Entry 8FED (electron microscopy, 2.76 A resolution); this record covers chains A and D of the 11 polymer chains in the assembly.

# Chain A
Molecule: Virulence factor Mce family protein
Organism: Mycolicibacterium smegmatis MC2 155
UniProtKB: A0QNR2 (A0QNR2_MYCS2); numbering as in UniProt (aligned over 1-409)
Sequence (409 residues; numbered 1 to 409; the number before each row is that of its first residue):
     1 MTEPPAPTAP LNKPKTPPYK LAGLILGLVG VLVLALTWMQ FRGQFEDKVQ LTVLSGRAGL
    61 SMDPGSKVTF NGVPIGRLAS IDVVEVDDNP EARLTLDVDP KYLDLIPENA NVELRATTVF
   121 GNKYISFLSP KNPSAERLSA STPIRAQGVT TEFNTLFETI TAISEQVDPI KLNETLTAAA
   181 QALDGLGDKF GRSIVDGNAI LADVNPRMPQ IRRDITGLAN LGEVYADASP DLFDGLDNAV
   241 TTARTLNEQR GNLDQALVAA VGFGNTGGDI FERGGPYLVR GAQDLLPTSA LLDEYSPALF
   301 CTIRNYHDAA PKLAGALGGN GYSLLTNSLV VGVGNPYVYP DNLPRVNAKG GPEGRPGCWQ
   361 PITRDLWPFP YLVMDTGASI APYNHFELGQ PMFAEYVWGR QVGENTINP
Disordered / not traced: 1-17
Disulfide bonds: C301-C358

# Chain D
Molecule: Virulence factor mce family protein
Organism: Mycolicibacterium smegmatis MC2 155
UniProtKB: A0QNR5 (A0QNR5_MYCS2); residues 1-547 here = UniProt positions 1-547
Sequence (547 residues; each row starts with the number of its first residue):
     1 MSTIFNIRNI QLPRLSRAAV IIGALVVAAA LVAGYFGMNA YRKLTNTTVT AYFPEVLALY
    61 PGDKVLIMGV RVGSIDSIET AGDKMKVVFH FNNKYKVPEN ATASILNPSL VASRVIQLSP
   121 PYTGGPTLRD GAVLDVDRTQ VPIEYDEVRN QVTRLLADLG PTPEQPKGPF GDIIESFADG
   181 FAGKGEQLNR TLRGLSDALT ALNEGRGDFF AVVKSLALFV NALHRSDQQF VALNNDLAQF
   241 TNSFTNTDQE LANALQDLNR VLKTTREFLD RNGGVLTHDI DNLEQVTTAI LQPEPRDGLE
   301 TGLHAYPNLA ANVLNINSPN QGGIIGLPVL PGVTNFSNPL QFVCSSIQAG SRLGYQESAE
   361 LCAQYLAPIM DAIKFNYLPF GMNLASTAMT LPKQIAYSEK RLQPPPGYKD TTVPGIWSRD
   421 TLFSHGNHEP GWIVAPGMQG VQVQPATANM LTPESLAELL GGPDIVPPPA PPAFGTTRGG
   481 NLPGPPNAFD ENNPLPPPWY PQPGPPPAPA PGVIPGDPLS AVAPAAPAAP AAPAPAGPPL
   541 PAEAGAG
Disordered / not traced: 1-41, 330-374, 469-547

# Interface between chain A and chain D
Contacting residue pairs - 125 pairs, chain A then chain D:
  F120(A) with L110(D), hydrophobic
  V331(A) with Q321(D); I325(D), hydrophobic; T387(D)
  G332(A) with A385(D); T387(D), hydrogen bond (backbone-side chain)
  V333(A) with I325(D), hydrophobic; L327(D), hydrophobic; N383(D); A385(D); S386(D)
  G334(A) with S386(D); M389(D)
  P340(A) with Q442(D); V443(D); Q444(D)
  D341(A) with V413(D); V441(D); Q442(D), hydrogen bond (backbone-backbone); V443(D); Q444(D); T447(D)
  N342(A) with T412(D); V413(D)
  P344(A) with N308(D)
  R345(A) with Q439(D), hydrogen bond (side chain-backbone); V441(D)
  K349(A) with S398(D), hydrogen bond (backbone-side chain); E399(D)
  G350(A) with S398(D)
  G351(A) with Y397(D); S398(D)
  E353(A) with Y397(D); K400(D), hydrogen bond (backbone-side chain)
  G354(A) with Y397(D); S398(D); K400(D)
  W359(A) with A396(D), hydrophobic
  W367(A) with P319(D); N320(D); G322(D)
  P368(A) with Q394(D)
  F369(A) with N317(D); P319(D), hydrophobic
  P370(A) with Q394(D)
  Y371(A) with L314(D); N315(D), hydrogen bond; P319(D), hydrophobic; Q394(D), hydrogen bond (backbone-backbone); I395(D); A396(D), hydrogen bond (backbone-backbone)
  L372(A) with A396(D); Y397(D); S398(D)
  V373(A) with A396(D), hydrogen bond (backbone-backbone); Y397(D), hydrophobic; S398(D), hydrogen bond (backbone-backbone); L402(D)
  M374(A) with L314(D), hydrophobic; P414(D)
  D375(A) with R401(D), salt bridge; M438(D)
  T376(A) with A311(D)
  G377(A) with T412(D); V413(D); P414(D)
  A378(A) with N315(D), hydrogen bond (backbone-side chain); T412(D); P414(D)
  S379(A) with N315(D); T412(D), hydrogen bond (backbone-backbone); P414(D)
  I380(A) with N315(D); N317(D); M389(D), hydrophobic; T390(D), hydrogen bond (backbone-side chain)
  A381(A) with T390(D), hydrogen bond (backbone-side chain); D410(D)
  P382(A) with D410(D); T411(D); T412(D)
  Y383(A) with A388(D); M389(D), hydrogen bond (backbone-backbone); T390(D), hydrogen bond (backbone-backbone); T412(D)
  N384(A) with A388(D); T390(D), hydrogen bond; P392(D)
  H385(A) with S386(D); T387(D); A388(D); H425(D), hydrogen bond
  F386(A) with A385(D), hydrophobic; S386(D)
  E387(A) with A385(D); S386(D), hydrogen bond (backbone-backbone); H425(D), salt bridge
  L388(A) with L384(D); A385(D), hydrophobic
  G389(A) with N383(D); L384(D), hydrogen bond (backbone-backbone); A385(D)
  P391(A) with N383(D)
  M392(A) with M382(D); N383(D), hydrogen bond (backbone-backbone)
  F393(A) with G381(D)
  A394(A) with F380(D); G381(D), hydrogen bond (backbone-backbone)
  E395(A) with P379(D)
  Y396(A) with Y377(D), hydrophobic; L378(D); P379(D), hydrogen bond (backbone-backbone)
  N405(A) with Q444(D)
  I407(A) with T411(D); T412(D), hydrogen bond (backbone-backbone); V413(D), hydrophobic
  N408(A) with K409(D); T411(D); S418(D), hydrogen bond; S424(D), hydrogen bond (side chain-backbone); H425(D); G426(D), hydrogen bond (backbone-backbone); W432(D)
  P409(A) with T412(D); H425(D), hydrogen bond (backbone-side chain)
Other interface residues (no listed pair), chain A (57 interface residues in all): Y337, V338, L343, V346, N347, V397, E404, T406
Other interface residues (no listed pair), chain D (61 interface residues in all): P307, L391, I416, N427, G437, G440, A446

# Overview
57 residues of chain A and 61 residues of chain D are in contact; the contacts include 28 hydrogen bonds and 2
salt bridges. Polar pairs include D375(A)-R401(D), E387(A)-H425(D) and G332(A)-T387(D).
Here chain A is Virulence factor Mce family protein and chain D is Virulence factor mce family protein, both
from Mycolicibacterium smegmatis MC2 155. Entry 8FED (Structure of Mce1-LucB complex from Mycobacterium
smegmatis (Map1)) was determined by electron microscopy (same publication as 8FEE and 8FEF).
